3BUE - chains A and F of the 6 polymer chains in the assembly; structure by X-ray diffraction, 2.15 A resolution.

# Chain A (and F)
Name: Arginine repressor ArgR
From: Mycobacterium tuberculosis
Notes: fragment: C-terminal domain: Residues 92-170; chain F of this document is another copy of the same molecule, construct and numbering; everything in this record applies to it too
UniProtKB: P0A4Y8 (ARGR_MYCTU); residue numbers follow UniProt; this construct covers 92-170
Sequence (79 residues; row label = number of the first residue in the row):
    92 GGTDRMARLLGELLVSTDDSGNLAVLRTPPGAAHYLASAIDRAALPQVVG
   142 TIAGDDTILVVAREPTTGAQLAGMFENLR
Unresolved in the structure: 92
From the paper describing this entry:
  - self-association interface (contacts with another copy of this molecule); pairs are residue here / residue on that copy: R99-E103 (salt bridge), H125-D146, L104, Y126

# Interface between chain A and chain F
Residue-residue contacts (12):
  R99(A) with E103(F), salt bridge
  E103(A) with R99(F), salt bridge
  L104(A) with Y126(F)
  P121(A) with S129(F)
  G122(A) with H125(F); Y126(F)
  H125(A) with D146(F), salt bridge
  Y126(A) with L104(F); G122(F); A123(F), hydrophobic; Y126(F), hydrophobic
  S129(A) with G122(F)
Interface residues without a listed pair, chain A (9 interface residues in all): A123

# Overview
Chain A and chain F each contribute 9 residues to their interface, with 3 salt bridges. Polar pairs include
R99(A)-E103(F) and H125(A)-D146(F). From the paper: a self-association interface involving R99(A), E103(A) and
L104(A) among others.
Both chains are Arginine repressor ArgR (Mycobacterium tuberculosis). Entry 3BUE (Crystal structure of the
C-terminal domain hexamer of ArgR from Mycobacterium tuberculosis) was determined by X-ray diffraction
together with 3CAG and 2ZFZ from the same study.
